PDB entry 2GAW | X-ray diffraction, 2.20 A resolution | chains C and D of the 4 polymer chains in the assembly

== Chain C ==
Name: Glycosylasparaginase
From: Elizabethkingia meningoseptica
Notes: EC 3.5.1.26
UniProt: Q47898 (ASPG_FLAME); residues 1-151 here correspond to UniProt positions 46-196 (UniProt number = residue number + 45)
Sequence (151 residues; each row starts with the number of its first residue):
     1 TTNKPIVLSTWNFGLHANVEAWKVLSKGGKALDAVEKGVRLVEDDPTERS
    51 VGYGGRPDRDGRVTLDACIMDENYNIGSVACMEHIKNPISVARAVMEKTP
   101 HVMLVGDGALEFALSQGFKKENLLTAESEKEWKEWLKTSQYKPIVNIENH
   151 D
Not modelled in the structure: 1-2, 139-151

== Chain D ==
Name: Glycosylasparaginase
From: Elizabethkingia meningoseptica
Notes: EC 3.5.1.26
UniProt: Q47898 (ASPG_FLAME); residues 152-295 here correspond to UniProt positions 197-340 (UniProt number = residue number + 45)
Sequence (144 residues; numbered 152 to 295; the number before each row is that of its first residue):
   152 TIGMIALDAQGNLSGACTTSGMAYKMHGRVGDSPIIGAGLFVDNEIGAAT
   202 ATGHGEEVIRTVGTHLVVELMNQGRTPQQACKEAVERIVKIVNRRGKNLK
   252 DIQVGFIALNKKGEYGAYCIQDGFNFAVHDQKGNRLETPGFALK
Not modelled in the structure: 291-295
Curated features (UniProtKB/Swiss-Prot):
  - active site: Thr152 (Nucleophile)
  - binding site (substrate): Arg180 to Asp183, Thr203 to Gly206

== Chain C / chain D interface ==
Residue-residue contacts - 160 pairs, chain C then chain D:
  Asn3(C) - Leu158(D)
  Asn3(C) - Lys263(D)  hydrogen bond (backbone-backbone)
  Asn3(C) - Gly264(D)
  Asn3(C) - Asp281(D)  hydrogen bond
  Lys4(C) - Leu158(D)
  Lys4(C) - Asp159(D)
  Lys4(C) - Ala160(D)  hydrogen bond (side chain-backbone)
  Lys4(C) - Gly162(D)
  Lys4(C) - Gln282(D)  hydrogen bond (backbone-side chain)
  Pro5(C) - Leu158(D)
  Pro5(C) - Ala160(D)
  Pro5(C) - Asp281(D)
  Pro5(C) - Gln282(D)
  Ile6(C) - Ala157(D)
  Ile6(C) - Leu158(D)  hydrogen bond (backbone-backbone)
  Ile6(C) - Leu260(D)  hydrophobic
  Ile6(C) - Gly264(D)
  Ile6(C) - Tyr266(D)  hydrophobic
  Ile6(C) - Val279(D)  hydrophobic
  Ile6(C) - His280(D)
  Ile6(C) - Asp281(D)
  Val7(C) - Met155(D)  hydrophobic
  Val7(C) - Ile156(D)
  Val7(C) - Ala157(D)  hydrophobic
  Val7(C) - Ala278(D)
  Val7(C) - Val279(D)
  Val7(C) - His280(D)  hydrogen bond (backbone-backbone)
  Leu8(C) - Met155(D)
  Leu8(C) - Ile156(D)  hydrogen bond (backbone-backbone)
  Leu8(C) - Ile258(D)  hydrophobic
  Leu8(C) - Ala259(D)
  Leu8(C) - Tyr266(D)  hydrophobic
  Leu8(C) - Ala278(D)
  Leu8(C) - Val279(D)  hydrophobic
  Ser9(C) - Gly154(D)
  Ser9(C) - Met155(D)
  Ser9(C) - Ile258(D)
  Ser9(C) - Phe277(D)
  Ser9(C) - Ala278(D)  hydrogen bond (backbone-backbone)
  Thr10(C) - Thr152(D)
  Thr10(C) - Ile153(D)
  Thr10(C) - Gly154(D)  hydrogen bond (side chain-backbone)
  Thr10(C) - Ile258(D)
  Thr10(C) - Phe275(D)
  Thr10(C) - Asn276(D)
  Trp11(C) - Thr152(D)
  Trp11(C) - Thr203(D)
  Trp11(C) - Gly274(D)
  Trp11(C) - Phe275(D)
  Trp11(C) - Asn276(D)  hydrogen bond (backbone-backbone)
  Trp11(C) - Phe277(D)
  Trp11(C) - Leu287(D)
  Asn12(C) - Asn276(D)
  Asn12(C) - Leu287(D)
  Phe13(C) - Thr152(D)
  Phe13(C) - Ile153(D)  hydrophobic
  Gly14(C) - Ala278(D)
  Leu15(C) - Ala278(D)
  Leu15(C) - Asn285(D)  hydrogen bond (backbone-side chain)
  Leu15(C) - Arg286(D)
  Leu15(C) - Leu287(D)
  Ala17(C) - Ile153(D)  hydrophobic
  Ala17(C) - Met155(D)  hydrophobic
  Asn18(C) - Met155(D)
  Asn18(C) - Ala278(D)  hydrogen bond (side chain-backbone)
  Asn18(C) - Val279(D)
  Asn18(C) - His280(D)
  Asn18(C) - Asn285(D)  hydrogen bond
  Val19(C) - Asn285(D)
  Ala21(C) - Met155(D)  hydrophobic
  Trp22(C) - His280(D)
  Trp22(C) - Asp281(D)
  Trp22(C) - Gln282(D)
  Leu25(C) - Asp159(D)
  Gly29(C) - Asp159(D)
  Lys30(C) - Asp159(D)
  Ala31(C) - Ala157(D)
  Ala31(C) - Asp159(D)  hydrogen bond (backbone-side chain)
  Ala31(C) - Asn163(D)
  Ala31(C) - Ser165(D)
  Leu32(C) - Ser165(D)
  Val35(C) - Met155(D)  hydrophobic
  Val35(C) - Ala157(D)  hydrophobic
  Val35(C) - Ser165(D)
  Val35(C) - Gly166(D)
  Val35(C) - Ala167(D)
  Gly38(C) - Met155(D)
  Val39(C) - Ile153(D)  hydrophobic
  Val39(C) - Met155(D)  hydrophobic
  Val39(C) - Ala167(D)  hydrophobic
  Val39(C) - Thr169(D)
  Val42(C) - Ile153(D)  hydrophobic
  Glu43(C) - Thr169(D)
  Arg49(C) - Ser171(D)
  Ser50(C) - Thr152(D)  hydrogen bond (side chain-backbone)
  Ser50(C) - Thr170(D)
  Ser50(C) - Ser171(D)  hydrogen bond (backbone-side chain)
  Val51(C) - Thr152(D)
  Val51(C) - Ile153(D)
  Val51(C) - Thr169(D)
  Val51(C) - Ser171(D)
  Gly55(C) - Ser171(D)
  Arg56(C) - Ser171(D)
  Arg56(C) - Ala174(D)
  Pro57(C) - Ala174(D)
  Pro57(C) - Tyr175(D)  hydrogen bond (backbone-backbone)
  Asp58(C) - Tyr175(D)
  Asp58(C) - Lys176(D)
  Asp58(C) - His178(D)  salt bridge
  Arg59(C) - Tyr175(D)
  Arg59(C) - Lys176(D)  hydrogen bond (backbone-backbone)
  Arg59(C) - Met177(D)
  Asp60(C) - His178(D)
  Arg62(C) - His178(D)  hydrogen bond
  Thr64(C) - Ser171(D)
  Thr64(C) - Lys176(D)  hydrogen bond (backbone-side chain)
  Leu65(C) - Thr170(D)
  Leu65(C) - Ser171(D)
  Asp66(C) - Thr169(D)
  Asp66(C) - Thr170(D)  hydrogen bond (backbone-backbone)
  Asp66(C) - Val181(D)
  Asp66(C) - Gly182(D)
  Asp66(C) - Pro185(D)
  Ala67(C) - Cys168(D)
  Ala67(C) - Thr169(D)
  Ala67(C) - Pro185(D)
  Cys68(C) - Ala167(D)
  Cys68(C) - Cys168(D)  hydrogen bond (backbone-backbone)
  Cys68(C) - Ser184(D)  hydrogen bond (side chain-backbone)
  Cys68(C) - Pro185(D)
  Cys68(C) - Ile187(D)  hydrophobic
  Cys68(C) - Leu191(D)
  Ile69(C) - Gly166(D)
  Met70(C) - Ser165(D)
  Met70(C) - Gly166(D)  hydrogen bond (backbone-backbone)
  Met70(C) - Leu191(D)
  Met70(C) - Phe192(D)  hydrophobic
  Met70(C) - Val193(D)  hydrogen bond (side chain-backbone)
  Asp71(C) - Leu164(D)
  Asp71(C) - Ser165(D)
  Asp71(C) - Val193(D)
  Glu72(C) - Asn163(D)
  Glu72(C) - Leu164(D)  hydrogen bond (backbone-backbone)
  Glu72(C) - Ser165(D)
  Glu72(C) - Asn195(D)
  Tyr74(C) - Phe192(D)
  Tyr74(C) - Asp194(D)  hydrogen bond
  Ile76(C) - Ile187(D)  hydrophobic
  Ser78(C) - Pro185(D)  hydrogen bond (side chain-backbone)
  Val79(C) - Pro185(D)
  Ala80(C) - Val181(D)  hydrophobic
  Ala80(C) - Pro185(D)  hydrophobic
  Cys81(C) - Gly179(D)
  Pro88(C) - Thr169(D)
  Ile89(C) - Ala167(D)  hydrophobic
  Ile89(C) - Cys168(D)
  Met103(C) - Pro185(D)
  Glu131(C) - Tyr175(D)
  Trp132(C) - Tyr175(D)  hydrogen bond (backbone-side chain)
  Trp135(C) - Tyr175(D)  hydrophobic
Other interface residues (no listed pair), chain C (62 interface residues in all): Gly28, Ala34, Gly52
Other interface residues (no listed pair), chain D (62 interface residues in all): Gln161, Gly172, Met173, Arg180, Ile186, Ala202, Gly267, Lys283

== Overview ==
Chain C and chain D each contribute 62 residues to their interface, with 29 hydrogen bonds and 1 salt bridge.
Polar pairs include Asp58(C)-His178(D), Asn3(C)-Asp281(D) and Lys4(C)-Ala160(D). UniProt lists active-site
residue Thr152(D) and 8 substrate-binding residues on chain D.
Chain C is Glycosylasparaginase and chain D is Glycosylasparaginase, both from Elizabethkingia meningoseptica;
the structure, Wild type glycosylasparaginase from flavobacterium meningosepticum, was determined by X-ray
diffraction (same publication as 2GAC).
